Entry 4YYY (X-ray diffraction, 2.43 A resolution); this record covers chain B.

== Chain B ==
Protein: Thymidine phosphorylase
Organism: Salmonella typhimurium
Notes: EC 2.4.2.4
UniProtKB: Q7CP66 (TYPH_SALTY); numbering as in UniProt (aligned over 1-440)
Chain sequence (440 residues; each row starts with the number of its first residue):
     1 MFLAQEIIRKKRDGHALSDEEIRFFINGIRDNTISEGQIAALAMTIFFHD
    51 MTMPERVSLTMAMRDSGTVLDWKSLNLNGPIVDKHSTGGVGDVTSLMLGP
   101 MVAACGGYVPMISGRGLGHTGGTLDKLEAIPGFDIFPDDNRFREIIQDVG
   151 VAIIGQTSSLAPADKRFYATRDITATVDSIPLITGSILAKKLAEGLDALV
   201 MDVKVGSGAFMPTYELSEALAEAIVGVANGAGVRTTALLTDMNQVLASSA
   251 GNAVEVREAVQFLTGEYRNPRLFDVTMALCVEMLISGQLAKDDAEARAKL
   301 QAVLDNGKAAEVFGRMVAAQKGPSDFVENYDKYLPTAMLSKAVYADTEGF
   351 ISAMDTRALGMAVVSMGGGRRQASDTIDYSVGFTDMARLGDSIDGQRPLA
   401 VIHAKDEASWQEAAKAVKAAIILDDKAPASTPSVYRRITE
Small-molecule neighbours:
  - uridine (URI), molecule 1: Ser-86, Thr-87, Leu-117, Gly-118, Tyr-168, Arg-171, Leu-182, Ile-183, Ser-186, Ile-187, Lys-190, Phe-210
  - uridine (URI), molecule 2: Ser-248, Gln-261, Glu-266, Tyr-267, Asp-385, Arg-388
From the paper describing this entry:
  - binding site for uridine: Thr-87, Leu-117, Tyr-168, Ser-248, Gln-261, Tyr-267
  - conformationally variable residues (side-chain flip): Leu-117

== In short ==
Ligands of chain B: uridine. The paper reports a binding site for uridine at Thr-87, Leu-117 and Tyr-168 among
others; conformational variability at Leu-117.
Chain B is Thymidine phosphorylase (Salmonella typhimurium); the structure, X-ray structure of the thymidine
phosphorylase from Salmonella typhimurium in complex with uridine, was determined by X-ray diffraction (same
publication as 4YEK and 4XR5).
